PDB entry 8TH8 | electron microscopy, 7.40 A resolution (low resolution: residue-level contacts below are approximate; hydrogen-bond / salt-bridge calls are withheld) | chains S and s of the 18 polymer chains in the assembly

Chain S (and s):
Protein: Coiled-coil domain-containing protein 153
Organism: Tetrahymena thermophila
Notes: chain s of this document is another copy of the same molecule, construct and numbering; everything in this record applies to it too
Reference sequence: Q22RH5 (Q22RH5_TETTS); numbering as in UniProt (aligned over 1-187)
Sequence (187 residues; row label = number of the first residue in the row):
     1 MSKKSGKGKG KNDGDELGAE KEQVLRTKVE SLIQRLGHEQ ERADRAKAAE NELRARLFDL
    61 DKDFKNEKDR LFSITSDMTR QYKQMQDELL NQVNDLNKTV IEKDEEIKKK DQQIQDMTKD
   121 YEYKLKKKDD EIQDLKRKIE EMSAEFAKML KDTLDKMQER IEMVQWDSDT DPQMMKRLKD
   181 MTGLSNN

Interface between chain S and chain s:
Contacting residue pairs (115; chain S residue first):
  K21(S) - E22(s)
  E22(S) - L25(s)
  L25(S) - E22(s)
  L25(S) - L25(s)
  V29(S) - L32(s)
  L32(S) - V29(s)
  L32(S) - L32(s)
  L32(S) - I33(s)
  I33(S) - L32(s)
  R35(S) - L36(s)
  R35(S) - Q40(s)
  L36(S) - R35(s)
  L36(S) - L36(s)
  E39(S) - E39(s)
  E39(S) - Q40(s)
  E39(S) - A43(s)
  Q40(S) - E39(s)
  A43(S) - E39(s)
  A43(S) - A43(s)
  A46(S) - A46(s)
  A46(S) - K47(s)
  K47(S) - R42(s)
  A49(S) - E50(s)
  E50(S) - A46(s)
  E50(S) - A49(s)
  E50(S) - E50(s)
  E50(S) - L53(s)
  L53(S) - E50(s)
  L53(S) - L53(s)
  L53(S) - R54(s)
  L57(S) - L53(s)
  L57(S) - R54(s)
  L57(S) - R56(s)
  L57(S) - L57(s)
  D61(S) - L60(s)
  F64(S) - L60(s)
  F64(S) - D61(s)
  F64(S) - F64(s)
  E67(S) - F64(s)
  E67(S) - K68(s)
  K68(S) - K68(s)
  L71(S) - L71(s)
  T75(S) - T75(s)
  T75(S) - M78(s)
  T79(S) - M78(s)
  T79(S) - Y82(s)
  Y82(S) - T79(s)
  Y82(S) - Y82(s)
  Y82(S) - K83(s)
  Q86(S) - M85(s)
  Q86(S) - L89(s)
  Q92(S) - V93(s)
  V93(S) - L89(s)
  V93(S) - Q92(s)
  V93(S) - V93(s)
  V93(S) - L96(s)
  L96(S) - V93(s)
  L96(S) - L96(s)
  L96(S) - N97(s)
  N97(S) - L96(s)
  T99(S) - V100(s)
  V100(S) - L96(s)
  V100(S) - T99(s)
  V100(S) - V100(s)
  V100(S) - K103(s)
  K103(S) - V100(s)
  K103(S) - K103(s)
  K103(S) - D104(s)
  K103(S) - I107(s)
  D104(S) - K103(s)
  E106(S) - I107(s)
  I107(S) - K103(s)
  I107(S) - E106(s)
  K110(S) - E106(s)
  K110(S) - I107(s)
  K110(S) - K110(s)
  K110(S) - I114(s)
  D111(S) - K110(s)
  I114(S) - K110(s)
  I114(S) - Q113(s)
  I114(S) - I114(s)
  M117(S) - I114(s)
  M117(S) - T118(s)
  T118(S) - Y121(s)
  Y121(S) - T118(s)
  Y121(S) - Y121(s)
  K124(S) - L125(s)
  L125(S) - K124(s)
  L125(S) - L125(s)
  L125(S) - K128(s)
  K128(S) - L125(s)
  K128(S) - K128(s)
  D129(S) - K128(s)
  E131(S) - I132(s)
  I132(S) - E131(s)
  I132(S) - I132(s)
  I132(S) - L135(s)
  L135(S) - I132(s)
  L135(S) - L135(s)
  I139(S) - L135(s)
  I139(S) - I139(s)
  I139(S) - M142(s)
  M142(S) - M142(s)
  F146(S) - F146(s)
  F146(S) - M149(s)
  M149(S) - F146(s)
  L150(S) - L150(s)
  T153(S) - T153(s)
  M157(S) - T153(s)
  M157(S) - M157(s)
  R160(S) - M157(s)
  R160(S) - I161(s)
  I161(S) - R160(s)
  V164(S) - V164(s)
  M181(S) - R160(s)
Other interface residues (no listed pair), chain S (67 interface residues in all): K28, L60, K83, L89, Q113, E122, S143
Other interface residues (no listed pair), chain s (71 interface residues in all): K21, K28, D44, E67, I101, E122, D129, K136, S143

Overview:
The interface between chain S and chain s involves 67 residues on one side and 71 on the other.
Chain S and chain s are both Coiled-coil domain-containing protein 153 (Tetrahymena thermophila); the
structure, Linker domain of Nexin-dynein regulatory complex from Tetrahymena thermophila, was determined by
electron microscopy, deposited together with 8TID and 8TEK.
